Entry 9B1X (electron microscopy, 3.07 A resolution); this record covers chains A and D of the 54 polymer chains in the assembly.

Chain A:
Molecule: 16S rRNA
Organism: Mycolicibacterium smegmatis
Sequence (1528 nucleotides; numbered 1 to 1528; the number before each row is that of its first residue):
     1 UUUUUGUUUG GAGAGUUUGA UCCUGGCUCA GGACGAACGC UGGCGGCGUG CUUAACACAU
    61 GCAAGUCGAA CGGAAAGGCC CUUUCGGGGG UACUCGAGUG GCGAACGGGU GAGUAACACG
   121 UGGGUGAUCU GCCCUGCACU UUGGGAUAAG CCUGGGAAAC UGGGUCUAAU ACCGAAUACA
   181 CCCUGCUGGU CGCAUGGCCU GGUAGGGGAA AGCUUUUGCG GUGUGGGAUG GGCCCGCGGC
   241 CUAUCAGCUU GUUGGUGGGG UGAUGGCCUA CCAAGGCGAC GACGGGUAGC CGGCCUGAGA
   301 GGGUGACCGG CCACACUGGG ACUGAGAUAC GGCCCAGACU CCUACGGGAG GCAGCAGUGG
   361 GGAAUAUUGC ACAAUGGGCG CAAGCCUGAU GCAGCGACGC CGCGUGAGGG AUGACGGCCU
   421 UCGGGUUGUA AACCUCUUUC AGCACAGACG AAGCGCAAGU GACGGUAUGU GCAGAAGAAG
   481 GACCGGCCAA CUACGUGCCA GCAGCCGCGG UAAUACGUAG GGUCCGAGCG UUGUCCGGAA
   541 UUACUGGGCG UAAAGAGCUC GUAGGUGGUU UGUCGCGUUG UUCGUGAAAA CUCACAGCUU
   601 AACUGUGGGC GUGCGGGCGA UACGGGCAGA CUAGAGUACU GCAGGGGAGA CUGGAAUUCC
   661 UGGUGUAGCG GUGGAAUGCG CAGAUAUCAG GAGGAACACC GGUGGCGAAG GCGGGUCUCU
   721 GGGCAGUAAC UGACGCUGAG GAGCGAAAGC GUGGGGAGCG AACAGGAUUA GAUACCCUGG
   781 UAGUCCACGC CGUAAACGGU GGGUACUAGG UGUGGGUUUC CUUCCUUGGG AUCCGUGCCG
   841 UAGCUAACGC AUUAAGUACC CCGCCUGGGG AGUACGGCCG CAAGGCUAAA ACUCAAAGGA
   901 AUUGACGGGG GCCCGCACAA GCGGCGGAGC AUGUGGAUUA AUUCGAUGCA ACGCGAAGAA
   961 CCUUACCUGG GUUUGACAUG CACAGGACGC CGGCAGAGAU GUCGGUUCCC UUGUGGCCUG
  1021 UGUGCAGGUG GUGCAUGGCU GUCGUCAGCU CGUGUCGUGA GAUGUUGGGU UAAGUCCCGC
  1081 AACGAGCGCA ACCCUUGUCU CAUGUUGCCA GCACGUUAUG GUGGGGACUC GUGAGAGACU
  1141 GCCGGGGUCA ACUCGGAGGA AGGUGGGGAU GACGUCAAGU CAUCAUGCCC CUUAUGUCCA
  1201 GGGCUUCACA CAUGCUACAA UGGCCGGUAC AAAGGGCUGC GAUGCCGUGA GGUGGAGCGA
  1261 AUCCUUUCAA AGCCGGUCUC AGUUCGGAUC GGGGUCUGCA ACUCGACCCC GUGAAGUCGG
  1321 AGUCGCUAGU AAUCGCAGAU CAGCAACGCU GCGGUGAAUA CGUUCCCGGG CCUUGUACAC
  1381 ACCGCCCGUC ACGUCAUGAA AGUCGGUAAC ACCCGAAGCC GGUGGCCUAA CCCUUGUGGA
  1441 GGGAGCCGUC GAAGGUGGGA UCGGCGAUUG GGACGAAGUC GUAACAAGGU AGCCGUACCG
  1501 GAAGGUGCGG CUGGAUCACC UCCUUUCU
Disordered / not traced: 1-6, 1518-1528
Metal / ion sites: Mg2+ site 1 near U9 (its only coordinating residue here); Mg2+ site 2: U16 (shared with 1 residue of chain E); Mg2+ site 3: U17, U18; Mg2+ site 4 near G25 (its only coordinating residue here); Mg2+ site 5 near A37 (its only coordinating residue here); Mg2+ site 6: U41, G42; Mg2+ site 7: G48, U49, G396; Mg2+ site 8: U52, G111; Mg2+ site 9 near A57 (its only coordinating residue here); Mg2+ site 10: G65, U66, G101, C102; Mg2+ site 11 near G96 (its only coordinating residue here); Mg2+ site 12: A104, A105, G326; 142 more Mg2+ sites not listed

Chain D:
Molecule: Small ribosomal subunit protein uS4
Organism: Mycolicibacterium smegmatis
Reference sequence: A0QSL7 (RS4_MYCS2); numbering as in UniProt (aligned over 1-201)
Amino-acid sequence (201 residues; numbered 1 to 201; the number before each row is that of its first residue):
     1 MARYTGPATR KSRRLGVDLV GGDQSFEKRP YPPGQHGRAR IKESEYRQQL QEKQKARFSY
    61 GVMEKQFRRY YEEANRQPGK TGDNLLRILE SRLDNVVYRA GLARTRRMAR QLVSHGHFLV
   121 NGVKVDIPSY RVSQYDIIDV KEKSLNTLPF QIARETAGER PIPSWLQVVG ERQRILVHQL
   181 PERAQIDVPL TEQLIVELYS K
Disordered / not traced: 1

Chain A / chain D interface:
Pairs across the interface - 74 pairs, chain A then chain D:
  A12(A) - Glu197(D)  hydrogen bond to the base
  A12(A) - Ser200(D)  hydrogen bond to the base
  A12(A) - Lys201(D)  base contact
  C401(A) - Arg69(D)  salt bridge to the phosphate
  G402(A) - Gln66(D)  hydrogen bond to the phosphate
  G402(A) - Ile127(D)  sugar contact
  G402(A) - Ser129(D)  phosphate contact
  C403(A) - Pro128(D)  phosphate contact
  C403(A) - Ser129(D)  hydrogen bond to the phosphate
  G404(A) - Ala2(D)  base contact
  G404(A) - Arg110(D)  salt bridge to the phosphate
  G404(A) - Ser114(D)  phosphate contact
  U405(A) - Ala2(D)  base contact
  U405(A) - Arg3(D)  phosphate contact
  U405(A) - Arg110(D)  salt bridge to the phosphate
  G406(A) - Arg3(D)  hydrogen bond to the sugar
  G406(A) - Gln111(D)  hydrogen bond to the base
  A407(A) - Arg3(D)  salt bridge to the phosphate
  A407(A) - Arg107(D)  salt bridge to the phosphate
  A407(A) - Met108(D)  hydrogen bond to the sugar
  A407(A) - Gln111(D)  sugar contact
  G408(A) - Arg104(D)  hydrogen bond to the sugar
  G408(A) - Met108(D)  sugar contact
  U412(A) - Lys28(D)  hydrogen bond to the sugar
  G413(A) - Lys28(D)  base contact
  G413(A) - Arg29(D)  hydrogen bond to the base
  U426(A) - Arg29(D)  salt bridge to the phosphate
  U426(A) - Tyr31(D)  phosphate contact
  U427(A) - Arg13(D)  salt bridge to the phosphate
  G428(A) - Pro7(D)  phosphate contact
  G428(A) - Arg29(D)  phosphate contact
  U429(A) - Thr9(D)  hydrogen bond to the phosphate
  U429(A) - Arg13(D)  salt bridge to the phosphate
  U429(A) - Ser25(D)  phosphate contact
  U429(A) - Arg29(D)  salt bridge to the phosphate
  A430(A) - Pro7(D)  phosphate contact
  A430(A) - Ala8(D)  hydrogen bond to the phosphate
  C436(A) - Pro149(D)  sugar contact
  U437(A) - His115(D)  sugar contact
  U437(A) - His117(D)  hydrogen bond to the sugar
  U438(A) - His115(D)  hydrogen bond to the sugar
  U439(A) - Ser114(D)  hydrogen bond to the sugar
  U439(A) - His115(D)  hydrogen bond to the base
  A475(A) - Gln111(D)  base contact
  A479(A) - Ala2(D)  base contact
  C487(A) - Lys42(D)  salt bridge to the phosphate
  C488(A) - Tyr46(D)  sugar contact
  A490(A) - Ile41(D)  phosphate contact
  C491(A) - His36(D)  hydrogen bond to the phosphate
  U492(A) - His36(D)  hydrogen bond to the sugar
  G520(A) - Gln35(D)  base contact
  G521(A) - Gly34(D)  sugar contact
  G521(A) - Gln35(D)  sugar contact
  G522(A) - Arg10(D)  salt bridge to the phosphate
  G522(A) - Arg14(D)  hydrogen bond to the phosphate
  G522(A) - Gly34(D)  sugar contact
  U523(A) - Arg10(D)  salt bridge to the phosphate
  U523(A) - Arg14(D)  salt bridge to the phosphate
  C524(A) - Gln54(D)  phosphate contact
  C525(A) - Gln54(D)  phosphate contact
  C525(A) - Arg57(D)  salt bridge to the phosphate
  C525(A) - Glu64(D)  phosphate contact
  G526(A) - Met63(D)  phosphate contact
  G526(A) - Glu64(D)  phosphate contact
  G526(A) - Lys65(D)  phosphate contact
  A527(A) - Ala2(D)  phosphate contact
  U592(A) - Arg76(D)  hydrogen bond to the phosphate
  C593(A) - Arg76(D)  salt bridge to the phosphate
  U599(A) - Lys124(D)  base contact
  U599(A) - Val125(D)  base contact
  U599(A) - Asp126(D)  hydrogen bond to the base
  U600(A) - Ile127(D)  base contact
  U600(A) - Tyr130(D)  sugar contact
  U600(A) - Arg131(D)  sugar contact
Also at the interface, not in a pair above, chain A (44 interface residues in all): C400, C418, G471, G486, A489
Also at the interface, not in a pair above, chain D (55 interface residues in all): Tyr4, Thr5, Lys11, Pro33, Ser44, Arg47, Leu50, Phe58, Lys143

Overview:
44 residues of chain A and 55 residues of chain D are in contact; the contacts include 21 hydrogen bonds and
15 salt bridges. Among the polar pairs are A12(A)-Glu197(D), A12(A)-Ser200(D) and G406(A)-Gln111(D). U17(A)
and U18(A) coordinate Mg2+ site 3.
Chain A is 16S rRNA and chain D is Small ribosomal subunit protein uS4, both from Mycolicibacterium smegmatis;
the structure, HWS19 strain gidB mutant mycobacterial ribosome, was determined by electron microscopy.
